PDB entry 9BC1 | X-ray diffraction, 1.72 A resolution | chains A and C

== Chain A ==
Name: 3C-like proteinase nsp5
From: Severe acute respiratory syndrome coronavirus 2
Notes: EC 3.4.22.69
UniProt: P0DTD1 (R1AB_SARS2); residues 1-306 here correspond to UniProt positions 3264-3569 (UniProt number = residue number + 3263)
Chain sequence (306 residues; each row starts with the number of its first residue):
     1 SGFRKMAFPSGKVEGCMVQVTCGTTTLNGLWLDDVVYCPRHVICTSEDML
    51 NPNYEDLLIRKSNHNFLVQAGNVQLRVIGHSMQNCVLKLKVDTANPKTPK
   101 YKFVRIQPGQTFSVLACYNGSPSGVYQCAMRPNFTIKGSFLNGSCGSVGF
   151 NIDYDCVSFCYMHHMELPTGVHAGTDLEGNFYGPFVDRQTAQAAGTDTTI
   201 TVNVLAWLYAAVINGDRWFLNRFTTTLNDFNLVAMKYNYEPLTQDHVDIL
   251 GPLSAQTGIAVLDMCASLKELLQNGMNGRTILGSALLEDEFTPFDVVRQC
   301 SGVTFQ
Unresolved in the structure: 1, 304-306
Swiss-Prot annotation at these positions:
  - active site: His41 (For 3CL-PRO activity), Cys145 (Nucleophile)
  - site: Gln306 (Cleavage)
  - cross-link (Glycyl lysine isopeptide (Lys-Gly)): Lys5 (interchain with G-Cter in ubiquitin), Lys90 (interchain with G-Cter in ubiquitin)

== Chain C ==
Name: peptide mimetic inhibitor
Chain sequence (5 residues; numbered 1 to 5; the number before each row is that of its first residue):
     1 XAYLX
Modified positions: ACE (acetyl group) at position 1, A1AMA ((4S)-4-amino-6-(methanesulfonyl)hexanamide) at position 5; Ala2 (alpha-aminobutyric acid; ABA); Tyr3 (D-tyrosine; DTY)

== Chain A / chain C interface ==
Contacting residue pairs (27):
  Thr26(A) with A1AMA_5(C)
  Leu27(A) with A1AMA_5(C)
  His41(A) with Leu4(C); A1AMA_5(C)
  Phe140(A) with A1AMA_5(C)
  Leu141(A) with A1AMA_5(C)
  Asn142(A) with A1AMA_5(C)
  Gly143(A) with A1AMA_5(C)
  Ser144(A) with A1AMA_5(C)
  Cys145(A) with A1AMA_5(C)
  His163(A) with A1AMA_5(C)
  His164(A) with Leu4(C); A1AMA_5(C)
  Met165(A) with Tyr3(C)
  Glu166(A) with ACE_1(C); Ala2(C); Tyr3(C), hydrogen bond (backbone-backbone); A1AMA_5(C)
  Leu167(A) with Ala2(C)
  Pro168(A) with Tyr3(C)
  His172(A) with A1AMA_5(C)
  Asp187(A) with Leu4(C)
  Arg188(A) with Leu4(C)
  Gln189(A) with Tyr3(C); Leu4(C), hydrogen bond (side chain-backbone)
  Thr190(A) with Tyr3(C)
  Ala191(A) with Tyr3(C)
Interface residues without a listed pair, chain A (24 interface residues in all): Thr25, Met49, Tyr54

== In short ==
Chain A and chain C form an interface of 24 and 5 residues respectively, with 2 hydrogen bonds. Polar contacts
include Gln189(A)-Leu4(C) and Glu166(A)-Tyr3(C). From UniProt: active-site residues His41(A) and Cys145(A) on
chain A.
Chain A is 3C-like proteinase nsp5 (Severe acute respiratory syndrome coronavirus 2) and chain C is peptide
mimetic inhibitor; the structure, SARS-CoV-2 Mpro in complex with peptide mimetic inhibitor, was determined by
X-ray diffraction.
